Entry 1EID (X-ray diffraction, 1.40 A resolution); this record covers chain A.

Chain A:
Name: Ribonuclease A
Organism: Bos taurus
Notes: EC 3.1.27.5
UniProt: P61823 (RNAS1_BOVIN); residues 1-124 here correspond to UniProt positions 27-150 (UniProt number = residue number + 26)
Sequence (124 residues; row label = number of the first residue in the row):
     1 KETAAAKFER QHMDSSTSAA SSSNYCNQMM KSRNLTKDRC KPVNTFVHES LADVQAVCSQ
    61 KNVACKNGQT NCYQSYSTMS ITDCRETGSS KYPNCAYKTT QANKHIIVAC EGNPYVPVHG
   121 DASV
Construct notes: engineered mutation G120 (Phe146 in P61823)
Cystine bridges: C26-C84, C40-C95, C58-C110, C65-C72
UniProt features mapped onto this chain:
  - active site: H12 (Proton acceptor), H119 (Proton donor)
  - binding site (substrate): K7, R10, K41 to T45, K66, R85
  - glycosylation: K1 (N-linked (Glc) (glycation) lysine), K7 (N-linked (Glc) (glycation) lysine), N34 (N-linked (GlcNAc...) asparagine), K37 (N-linked (Glc) (glycation) lysine), K41 (N-linked (Glc) (glycation) lysine)
What the authors report for this chain:
  - conformationally variable residues (side-chain flip): H119, G120 to V124
  - contacts within the chain: K66-D121 (hydrogen bond)
  - mutagenesis - F120G: decreased stability (citing earlier work)
  - mutagenesis - F120G: decreased catalytic activity on CpA
  - catalytic residues: H12, K41, H119 (citing earlier work)

In short:
UniProt lists active-site residues H12 and H119 and 9 substrate-binding residues. The paper reports catalytic
residues H12, K41 and H119; F120G reduces stability.
Chain A is Ribonuclease A (Bos taurus); the structure, Crystal structure of F120G mutant of bovine pancreatic
ribonuclease A, was determined by X-ray diffraction, deposited together with 1EIC, 1EIE and 1FS3.
